Entry 8TOM (electron microscopy, 3.10 A resolution); this record covers chains I and L of the 9 polymer chains in the assembly.

# Chain I
Name: DNA-directed RNA polymerase subunit beta
From: Escherichia coli (strain K12)
Notes: EC 2.7.7.6
UniProtKB: P0A8V2 (RPOB_ECOLI); numbering as in UniProt (aligned over 1-1342)
Amino-acid sequence (1342 residues; numbered 1 to 1342; the number before each row is that of its first residue):
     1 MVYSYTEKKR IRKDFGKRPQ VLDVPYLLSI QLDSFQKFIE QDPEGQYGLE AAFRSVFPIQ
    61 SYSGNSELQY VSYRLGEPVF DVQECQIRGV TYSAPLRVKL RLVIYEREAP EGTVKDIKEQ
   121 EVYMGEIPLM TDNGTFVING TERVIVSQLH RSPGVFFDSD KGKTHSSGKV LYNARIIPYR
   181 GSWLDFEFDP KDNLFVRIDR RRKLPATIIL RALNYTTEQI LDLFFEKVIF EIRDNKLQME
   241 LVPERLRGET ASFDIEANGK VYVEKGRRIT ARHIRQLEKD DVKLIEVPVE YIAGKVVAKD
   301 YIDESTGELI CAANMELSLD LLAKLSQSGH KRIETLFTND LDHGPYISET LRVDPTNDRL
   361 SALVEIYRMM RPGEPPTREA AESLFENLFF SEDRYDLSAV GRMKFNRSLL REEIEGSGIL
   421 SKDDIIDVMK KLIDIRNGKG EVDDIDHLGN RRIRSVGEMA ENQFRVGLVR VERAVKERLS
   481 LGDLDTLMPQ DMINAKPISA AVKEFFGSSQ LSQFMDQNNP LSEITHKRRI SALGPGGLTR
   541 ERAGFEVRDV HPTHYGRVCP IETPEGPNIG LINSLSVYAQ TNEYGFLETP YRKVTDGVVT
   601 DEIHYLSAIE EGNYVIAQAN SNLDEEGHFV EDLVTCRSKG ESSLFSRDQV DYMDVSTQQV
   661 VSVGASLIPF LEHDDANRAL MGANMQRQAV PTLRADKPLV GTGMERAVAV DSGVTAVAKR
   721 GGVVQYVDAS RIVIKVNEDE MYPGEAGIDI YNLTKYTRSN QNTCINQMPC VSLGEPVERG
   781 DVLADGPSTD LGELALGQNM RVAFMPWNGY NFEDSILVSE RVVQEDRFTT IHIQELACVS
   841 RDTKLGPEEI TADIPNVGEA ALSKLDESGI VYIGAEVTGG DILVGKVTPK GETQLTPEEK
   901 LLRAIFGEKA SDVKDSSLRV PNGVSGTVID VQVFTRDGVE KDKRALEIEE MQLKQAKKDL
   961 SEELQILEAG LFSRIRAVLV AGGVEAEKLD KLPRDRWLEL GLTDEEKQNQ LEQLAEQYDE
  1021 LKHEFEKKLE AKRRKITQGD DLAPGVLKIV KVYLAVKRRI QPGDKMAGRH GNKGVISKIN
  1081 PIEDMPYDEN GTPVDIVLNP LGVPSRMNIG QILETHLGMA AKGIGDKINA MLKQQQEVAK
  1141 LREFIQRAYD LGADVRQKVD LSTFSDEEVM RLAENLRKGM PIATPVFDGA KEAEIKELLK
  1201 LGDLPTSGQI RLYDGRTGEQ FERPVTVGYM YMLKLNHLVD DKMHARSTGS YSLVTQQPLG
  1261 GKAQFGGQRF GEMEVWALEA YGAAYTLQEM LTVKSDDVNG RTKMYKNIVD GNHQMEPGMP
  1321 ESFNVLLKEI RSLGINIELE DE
Disordered / not traced: 1, 1342
Ligand contacts:
  - chapso (1N7), molecule 1: Q46, Y47, Y179, S398, A399, V400, R452, E458, R465, E583, Y584
  - chapso (1N7), molecule 2: Q725, Y726, E962, I966
UniProt features mapped onto this chain:
  - modified residue (N6-acetyllysine): K1022, K1200
  - mutagenesis: I561 (I561S: Resistant to antibiotics salinamide A and B), I569 (I569S: Resistant to antibiotics salinamide A and B), A665 (A665E: Resistant to antibiotics salinamide A and B), D675 (D675A/G: Resistant to antibiotics salinamide A and B), N677 (N677H/K: Resistant to antibiotics salinamide A and B), L680 (L680M: Resistant to antibiotics salinamide A and B), E813 (E813K: Disrupts the enzyme's active center)

# Chain L
Name: RNA polymerase sigma factor RpoD
From: Escherichia coli (strain K12)
UniProtKB: Q0P6L9 (Q0P6L9_ECOLX); residues 1-613 here = UniProt positions 1-613
Amino-acid sequence (613 residues; row label = number of the first residue in the row):
     1 MEQNPQSQLK LLVTRGKEQG YLTYAEVNDH LPEDIVDSDQ IEDIIQMIND MGIQVMEEAP
    61 DADDLMLAEN TADEDAAEAA AQVLSSVESE IGRTTDPVRM YMREMGTVEL LTREGEIDIA
   121 KRIEDGINQV QCSVAEYPEA ITYLLEQYDR VEAEEARLSD LITGFVDPNA EEDLAPTATH
   181 VGSELSQEDL DDDEDEDEED GDDDSADDDN SIDPELAREK FAELRAQYVV TRDTIKAKGR
   241 SHATAQEEIL KLSEVFKQFR LVPKQFDYLV NSMRVMMDRV RTQERLIMKL CVEQCKMPKK
   301 NFITLFTGNE TSDTWFNAAI AMNKPWSEKL HDVSEEVHRA LQKLQQIEEE TGLTIEQVKD
   361 INRRMSIGEA KARRAKKEMV EANLRLVISI AKKYTNRGLQ FLDLIQEGNI GLMKAVDKFE
   421 YRRGYKFSTY ATWWIRQAIT RSIADQARTI RIPVHMIETI NKLNRISRQM LQEMGREPTP
   481 EELAERMLMP EDKIRKVLKI AKEPISMETP IGDDEDSHLG DFIEDTTLEL PLDSATTESL
   541 RAATHDVLAG LTAREAKVLR MRFGIDMNTD YTLEEVGKQF DVTRERIRQI EAKALRKLRH
   601 PSRSEVLRSF LDD
Disordered / not traced: 1-6, 61-62, 167-212, 236-242
Ligand contacts:
  - chapso (1N7), molecule 1: I505, P510, I511, L519
  - chapso (1N7), molecule 2: I511, L519, F522, E524
Reported in the primary citation:
  - conformationally variable residues (side-chain flip): W433, W434
  - mutagenesis - I35C/S89C/C132S/C291S/C295S: decreased catalytic activity on oxidizing vs. reduced conditions

# Interface between chain I and chain L
Contacting residue pairs - 58 pairs, chain I then chain L:
  V122(I) with Q472(L)
  Y123(I) with L471(L), hydrophobic; Q472(L)
  K163(I) with Y21(L), hydrogen bond
  T164(I) with Q19(L)
  R197(I) with A25(L)
  R200(I) with E57(L)
  R201(I) with N28(L), hydrogen bond (backbone-side chain)
  R202(I) with N28(L)
  K203(I) with D29(L)
  P372(I) with V36(L); R99(L)
  G373(I) with V36(L)
  Q490(I) with Q472(L), hydrogen bond (side chain-backbone); E473(L)
  I493(I) with Q472(L)
  N494(I) with R468(L); Q472(L)
  A495(I) with Q472(L), hydrogen bond (backbone-side chain)
  R542(I) with E58(L)
  P897(I) with F563(L); G564(L); I565(L)
  E898(I) with R541(L)
  E899(I) with L540(L)
  L901(I) with T544(L); F563(L), hydrophobic; I565(L), hydrophobic
  L902(I) with L607(L); F610(L), hydrophobic; L611(L), hydrophobic
  A904(I) with F563(L), hydrophobic; R599(L), hydrogen bond (backbone-side chain)
  I905(I) with L595(L), hydrophobic; L598(L), hydrophobic; R599(L)
  F906(I) with S604(L); L607(L), hydrophobic; R608(L); L611(L), hydrophobic
  E908(I) with L611(L); D613(L)
  R936(I) with R495(L)
  T1248(I) with P531(L)
  Y1251(I) with E524(L); D525(L), hydrogen bond (backbone-backbone); L528(L), hydrophobic
  S1252(I) with I523(L); D525(L)
  L1253(I) with I523(L), hydrogen bond (backbone-backbone)
  Q1256(I) with D525(L), hydrogen bond; L528(L)
  L1259(I) with D521(L); F522(L); I523(L); E524(L)
  Y1305(I) with P531(L), hydrophobic
  K1306(I) with S534(L), hydrogen bond
Also at the interface, not in a pair above, chain I (45 interface residues in all): R97, H165, R371, K900, D937, G938, P1044, G1045, S1250, K1262, V1309
Also at the interface, not in a pair above, chain L (49 interface residues in all): R15, S38, P60, G475, E481, K499, K502, G520, A535, E538, L559, D566

# Summary
Chain I and chain L form an interface of 45 and 49 residues respectively, with 9 hydrogen bonds. Polar pairs
include K163(I)-Y21(L), R201(I)-N28(L) and Q490(I)-Q472(L). Ligands of chain I: chapso. Chain L binds chapso.
The paper reports that I35C/S89C/C132S/C291S/C295S of chain L reduce catalytic activity on oxidizing vs.
reduced conditions; conformational variability at W433(L) and W434(L).
Here chain I is DNA-directed RNA polymerase subunit beta and chain L is RNA polymerase sigma factor RpoD, both
from Escherichia coli (strain K12). Entry 8TOM (Escherichia coli RNA polymerase closed complex intermediate at
the lambda PR promoter) was determined by electron microscopy (same publication as 8TO1, 8TO6, 8TO8 and 8TOE).
